4PKN - chains N and 2 of the 28 polymer chains in the assembly; structure by X-ray diffraction, 3.66 A resolution.

# Chain N
Name: 60 kDa chaperonin
From: Escherichia coli
UniProtKB: Q548M1 (Q548M1_ECOLX); numbering as in UniProt (aligned over 1-548)
Chain sequence (548 residues; numbered 1 to 548; the number before each row is that of its first residue):
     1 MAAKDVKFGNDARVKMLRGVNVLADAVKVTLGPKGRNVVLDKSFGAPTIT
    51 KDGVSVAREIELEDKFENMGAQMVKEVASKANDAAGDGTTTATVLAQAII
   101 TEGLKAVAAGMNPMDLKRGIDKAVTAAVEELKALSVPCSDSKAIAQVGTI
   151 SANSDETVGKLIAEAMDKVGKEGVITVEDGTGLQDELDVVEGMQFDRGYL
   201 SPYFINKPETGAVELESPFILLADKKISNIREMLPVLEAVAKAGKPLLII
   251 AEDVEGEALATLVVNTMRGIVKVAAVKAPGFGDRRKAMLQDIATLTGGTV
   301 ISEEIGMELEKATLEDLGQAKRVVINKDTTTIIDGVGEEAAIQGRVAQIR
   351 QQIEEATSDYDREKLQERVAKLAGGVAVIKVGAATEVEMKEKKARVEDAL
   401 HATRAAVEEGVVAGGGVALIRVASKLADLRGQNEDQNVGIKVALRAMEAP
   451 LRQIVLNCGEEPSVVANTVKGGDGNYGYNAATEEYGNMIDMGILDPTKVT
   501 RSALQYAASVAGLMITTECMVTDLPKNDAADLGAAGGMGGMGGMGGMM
Unresolved in the structure: 1, 526-548
Ion coordination: K+: T30, K51 (together with ADP); Mg2+: D87 (together with ADP)
Small-molecule neighbours:
  - ADP (adenosine-5'-diphosphate): T30, L31, G32, P33, K51, D87, G88, T89, T90, T91, I150, G414, G415, G416, I454, Y478, N479, A480, A481, I493, D495
  - beryllium trifluoride (BEF): T30, K51, D52, G53, D87, G88, T89, T90, S151, D398
From the paper describing this entry:
  - binding site for beryllium trifluoride: G88

# Chain 2
Name: 10 kDa chaperonin
From: Escherichia coli
UniProtKB: Q7BGE6 (Q7BGE6_ECOLX); residues 1-97 here = UniProt positions 1-97
Chain sequence (97 residues; numbered 1 to 97; the number before each row is that of its first residue):
     1 MNIRPLHDRVIVKRKEVETKSAGGIVLTGSAAAKSTRGEVLAVGNGRILE
    51 NGEVKPLDVKVGDIVIFNDGYGVKSEKIDNEEVLIMSESDILAIVEA

# How chain N and chain 2 interact
Pairs across the interface (17; chain N residue first):
  R231(N) - A32(2)
  L234(N) - G23(2)
  L234(N) - L27(2)  hydrophobic
  L237(N) - L27(2)  hydrophobic
  E238(N) - A22(2)
  E238(N) - G23(2)  hydrogen bond (side chain-backbone)
  E238(N) - G24(2)  hydrogen bond (side chain-backbone)
  E238(N) - L27(2)
  K242(N) - I25(2)
  E257(N) - A31(2)
  A260(N) - S30(2)
  T261(N) - T28(2)
  T261(N) - S30(2)  hydrogen bond
  N265(N) - L27(2)
  N265(N) - T28(2)  hydrogen bond
  I270(N) - V26(2)
  I270(N) - L27(2)  hydrophobic
Interface residues without a listed pair, chain N (13 interface residues in all): V264, R268, V271
Interface residues without a listed pair, chain 2 (12 interface residues in all): E18, G29

# Summary
The interface between chain N and chain 2 involves 13 residues on one side and 12 on the other, with 4
hydrogen bonds. Among the polar pairs are E238(N)-G23(2), E238(N)-G24(2) and T261(N)-S30(2). Bound to chain N:
ADP and beryllium trifluoride. From the paper: a binding site for beryllium trifluoride at G88(N).
Chain N is 60 kDa chaperonin and chain 2 is 10 kDa chaperonin, both from Escherichia coli; the structure,
Crystal structure of the football-shaped GroEL-GroES2-(ADPBeFx)14 complex containing substrate Rubisco, was
determined by X-ray diffraction (same publication as 4PKO).
